7FDL - chains K and L; structure by X-ray diffraction, 2.90 A resolution.

Chain K:
Protein: Transcription factor EGL1
From: Arabidopsis thaliana
UniProt: Q9CAD0 (EGL1_ARATH); residues 8-205 here = UniProt positions 8-205
Chain sequence (198 residues; each row starts with the number of its first residue):
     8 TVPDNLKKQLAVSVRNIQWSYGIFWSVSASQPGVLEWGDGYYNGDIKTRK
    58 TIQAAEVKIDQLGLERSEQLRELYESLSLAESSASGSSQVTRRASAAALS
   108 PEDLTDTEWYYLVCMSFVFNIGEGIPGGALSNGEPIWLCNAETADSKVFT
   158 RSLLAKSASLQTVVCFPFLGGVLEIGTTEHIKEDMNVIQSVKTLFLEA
Unresolved in the structure: 8-12, 33-41, 53-71, 87-112, 203-205

Chain L:
Protein: Transcription factor WER
From: Arabidopsis thaliana
UniProt: Q9SEI0 (WER_ARATH); residues 67-120 here = UniProt positions 67-120
Chain sequence (54 residues; numbered 67 to 120; the number before each row is that of its first residue):
    67 PNVKRGNFTEQEEDLIIRLHKLLGNRWSLIAKRVPGRTDNQVKNYWNTHL
   117 SKKL
Unresolved in the structure: 67-74, 89-120

Chain K / chain L interface:
Pairs across the interface (10):
  L84(K) with K87(L); L88(L)
  S85(K) with L88(L)
  V120(K) with R84(L)
  S123(K) with R84(L), hydrogen bond (backbone-side chain)
  F124(K) with R84(L)
  S153(K) with Q77(L)
  L160(K) with Q77(L); E78(L)
  L161(K) with L81(L), hydrophobic
Interface residues without a listed pair, chain K (9 interface residues in all): Y81

Summary:
The interface between chain K and chain L involves 9 residues on one side and 6 on the other, with 1 hydrogen
bond. The hydrogen-bonded pair is S123(K)-R84(L).
Chain K is Transcription factor EGL1 and chain L is Transcription factor WER, both from Arabidopsis thaliana;
the structure, Crystal structure of transcription factor WER in complex with EGL3, was determined by X-ray
diffraction together with 7FDM, 7FDN and 7FDO from the same study.
